PDB entry 7CK2 | X-ray diffraction, 2.05 A resolution | chain A

Chain A:
Name: Cellulose synthase A catalytic subunit 3 [UDP-forming]
From: Arabidopsis thaliana
Notes: EC 2.4.1.12
UniProtKB: Q941L0 (CESA3_ARATH); numbering as in UniProt; present here: 317-629, 702-792
Sequence (410 residues; each row starts with the number of its first residue; note: 66 numbers in that range are skipped by the numbering (no residue carries them; nothing is unmodelled there)):
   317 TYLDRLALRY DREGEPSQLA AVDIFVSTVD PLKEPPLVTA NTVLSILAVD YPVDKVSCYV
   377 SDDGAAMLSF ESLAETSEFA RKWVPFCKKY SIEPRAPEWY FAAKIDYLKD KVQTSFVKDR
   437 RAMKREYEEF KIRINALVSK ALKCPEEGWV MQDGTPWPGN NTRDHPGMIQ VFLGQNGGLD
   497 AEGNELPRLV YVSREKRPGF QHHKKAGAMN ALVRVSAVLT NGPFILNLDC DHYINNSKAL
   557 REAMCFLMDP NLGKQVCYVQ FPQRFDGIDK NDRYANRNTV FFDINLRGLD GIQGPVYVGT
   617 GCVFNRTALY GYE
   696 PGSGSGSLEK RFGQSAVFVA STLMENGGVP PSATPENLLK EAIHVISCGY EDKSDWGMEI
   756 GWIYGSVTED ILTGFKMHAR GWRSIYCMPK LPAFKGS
Not modelled in the structure: 317-333, 566-591, 696-702, 785-792
Differences from the reference sequence: linker (697-701)
Cystine bridges: Cys618-Cys782
Metal / ion sites: Mn2+ site 1 near His519 (its only coordinating residue here); Mn2+ site 2: Lys521, Asp545
Small-molecule neighbours: uridine-5'-diphosphate-glucose (UPG): Ser343, Thr344, Val345, Lys349, Glu350, Asp379, His518, Lys520, Lys521, Ala524
Curated features (UniProtKB/Swiss-Prot):
  - active site: Asp379, Asp765
  - binding site (UDP-alpha-D-glucose): Ser343, Lys349, Glu350, Asp379, Lys520
  - binding site (Mn(2+)): Lys521, Asp545
  - mutagenesis: Ala522 (A522V: In eli1-2; reduced cellulose synthesis and aberrant deposition of lignin), Gln571 (Q571P: Reduced homodimerization), Cys573 (C573P: Abolished homodimerization), Gly617 (G617E: In cev1; reduced amount of crystalline cellulose in roots)
From the paper describing this entry:
  - conformationally variable residues (order/disorder transition): Lys349, Lys520, Lys521
  - binding site for uridine-5'-diphosphate-glucose: Ser343, Val345, Lys349, Glu350, Asp379, Arg510, Lys512, His518, Lys520
  - contacts within the chain: Asp379-Arg510 (salt bridge)
  - Mn2+ coordination: Lys521, Asp545
  - catalytic residues: Asp765 (proposed by the authors, not directly observed)
  - mutagenesis - C573P: abolished binding to Cellulose synthase A catalytic subunit 3 [UDP-forming] (chain A)
  - mutagenesis - Q571P: decreased binding to Cellulose synthase A catalytic subunit 3 [UDP-forming] (chain A)

In short:
Chain A binds uridine-5'-diphosphate-glucose. The Mn2+ site 2 is built by Lys521 and Asp545. From UniProt:
active-site residues Asp379 and Asp765, 5 UDP-alpha-D-glucose-binding residues, Mn2+-binding residues Lys521
and Asp545 and 4 mutagenesis sites. From the paper: the catalytic residue Asp765; C573P abolishes binding to
Cellulose synthase A catalytic subunit 3 [UDP-forming] (chain A).
Chain A is Cellulose synthase A catalytic subunit 3 [UDP-forming] (Arabidopsis thaliana); the structure,
Crystal structure of Arabidopsis CESA3 catalytic domain with UDP-Glucose, was determined by X-ray diffraction
together with 7CK1 and 7CK3 from the same study.
